7BGB - chains G and C of the 10 polymer chains in the assembly; structure by electron microscopy, 3.40 A resolution.

Chain G (and C):
Name: H/ACA ribonucleoprotein complex subunit DKC1
Source organism: Homo sapiens
Notes: EC 5.4.99.-; chain C of this document is another copy of the same molecule, construct and numbering; everything in this record applies to it too
Reference sequence: O60832 (DKC1_HUMAN); residues 1-514 here = UniProt positions 1-514
Chain sequence (514 residues; numbered 1 to 514; the number before each row is that of its first residue):
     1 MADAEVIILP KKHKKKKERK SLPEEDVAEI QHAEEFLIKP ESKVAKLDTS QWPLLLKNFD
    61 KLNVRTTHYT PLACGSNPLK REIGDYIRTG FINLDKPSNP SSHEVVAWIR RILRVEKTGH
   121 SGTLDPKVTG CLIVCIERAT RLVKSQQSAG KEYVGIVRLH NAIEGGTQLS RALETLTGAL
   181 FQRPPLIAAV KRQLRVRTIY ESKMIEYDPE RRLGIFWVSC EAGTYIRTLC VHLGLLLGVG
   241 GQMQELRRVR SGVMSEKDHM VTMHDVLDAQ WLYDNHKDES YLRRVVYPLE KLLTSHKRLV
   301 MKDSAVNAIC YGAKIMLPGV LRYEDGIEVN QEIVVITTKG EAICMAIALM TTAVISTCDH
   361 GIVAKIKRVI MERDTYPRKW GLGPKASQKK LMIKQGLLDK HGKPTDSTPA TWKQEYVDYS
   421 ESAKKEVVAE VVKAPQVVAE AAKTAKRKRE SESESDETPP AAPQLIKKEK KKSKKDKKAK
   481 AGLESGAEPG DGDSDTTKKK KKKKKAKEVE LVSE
Unresolved in the structure: 1-47, 186-191, 393-514 (chain C: 1-35, 186-193, 401-514)
Swiss-Prot annotation at these positions:
  - region: Ala-2 to Ser-21 (Nucleolar localization)
  - active site: Asp-125 (Nucleophile)
  - modified residue: Ala-2 (N-acetylalanine), Ser-21 (Phosphoserine), Ser-387 (Phosphoserine), Ser-451 (Phosphoserine), Ser-453 (Phosphoserine), Ser-455 (Phosphoserine), Thr-458 (Phosphothreonine), Ser-485 (Phosphoserine), Ser-494 (Phosphoserine), Ser-513 (Phosphoserine)
  - cross-link (Glycyl lysine isopeptide (Lys-Gly)): Lys-20 (interchain with G-Cter in SUMO2), Lys-39 (interchain with G-Cter in SUMO2), Lys-43 (interchain with G-Cter in SUMO2), Lys-191 (interchain with G-Cter in SUMO2), Lys-394 (interchain with G-Cter in SUMO2), Lys-413 (interchain with G-Cter in SUMO1), Lys-424 (interchain with G-Cter in SUMO2), Lys-433 (interchain with G-Cter in SUMO2), Lys-467 (interchain with G-Cter in SUMO2)
  - natural variant: Ala-2 (A2V: In DKCX), Phe-36 (F36V: In DKCX), Leu-37 (deletion: In DKCX), Ile-38 (I38T: In HHS), Lys-39 (K39E: In DKCX), Pro-40 (P40R: In DKCX), Glu-41 (E41K: In DKCX), Thr-49 (T49M: In HHS), Leu-54 (L54V: In DKCX), Leu-56 (L56S: In DKCX), Arg-65 (R65T: In DKCX), Thr-66 (T66A: In DKCX), 10 further natural variant entries in UniProt
  - mutagenesis: Ala-353 (A353R: Increases interaction with SHQ1)
What the authors report for this chain:
  - self-association interface (contacts with another copy of this molecule): Phe-36 to Leu-55, Thr-352 to Thr-357

Interface between chain G and chain C:
Pairs across the interface (35; chain G residue first):
  Trp-52(G) with Phe-36(C), hydrophobic
  Pro-53(G) with Phe-36(C)
  Phe-59(G) with Ile-38(C), hydrophobic
  Val-64(G) with Ala-45(C), hydrophobic
  Thr-67(G) with Glu-41(C), hydrogen bond (backbone-backbone); Ser-42(C)
  His-68(G) with Glu-41(C)
  Tyr-69(G) with Ile-38(C), hydrogen bond (side chain-backbone); Lys-39(C); Pro-40(C)
  Pro-71(G) with Pro-40(C)
  Asn-77(G) with Phe-36(C), hydrogen bond (side chain-backbone)
  Thr-177(G) with His-276(C)
  Ala-179(G) with Asn-275(C)
  Tyr-323(G) with Leu-47(C)
  Asp-325(G) with Trp-52(C)
  Glu-328(G) with Asn-77(C)
  Thr-338(G) with Ile-38(C)
  Lys-339(G) with Leu-37(C)
  Thr-351(G) with Lys-339(C)
  Thr-352(G) with Trp-52(C)
  Ala-353(G) with Trp-52(C), hydrophobic
  Val-354(G) with Tyr-69(C); Pro-71(C), hydrophobic; Thr-338(C)
  Ser-356(G) with Leu-47(C); Arg-322(C)
  Thr-357(G) with Thr-67(C); Tyr-69(C), hydrogen bond; Arg-322(C)
  Cys-358(G) with Tyr-69(C), hydrogen bond (side chain-backbone); Pro-71(C)
  Asp-359(G) with Thr-67(C), hydrogen bond
  His-360(G) with His-68(C); Tyr-69(C)
Interface residues without a listed pair, chain G (33 interface residues in all): Asn-63, Arg-65, Thr-66, Gly-178, Thr-198, Val-329, Leu-349, Met-350
Interface residues without a listed pair, chain C (24 interface residues in all): Lys-43, Lys-46, Ala-73, Lys-80

In short:
33 residues of chain G and 24 residues of chain C are in contact, with 6 hydrogen bonds. Among the polar pairs
are Tyr-69(G)/Ile-38(C), Asn-77(G)/Phe-36(C) and Thr-357(G)/Tyr-69(C). From UniProt: active-site residue
Asp-125(G) and one mutagenesis site on chain G. The paper reports a self-association interface involving
Phe-36(G) and Thr-352(G).
Chain G and chain C are both H/ACA ribonucleoprotein complex subunit DKC1 (Homo sapiens); the structure, The
H/ACA RNP lobe of human telomerase, was determined by electron microscopy together with 7BG9 from the same
study.
